Entry 7ADB (electron microscopy, 4.40 A resolution (low resolution: residue-level contacts below are approximate; hydrogen-bond / salt-bridge calls are withheld)); this record covers chains Y and K of the 15 polymer chains in the assembly.

# Chain Y
Protein: DNA-directed RNA polymerase subunit beta'
From: Escherichia coli
Notes: EC 2.7.7.6
Reference sequence: C3SIA2 (C3SIA2_ECOLX); residues 1-1407 here = UniProt positions 1-1407
Sequence (1416 residues; each row starts with the number of its first residue):
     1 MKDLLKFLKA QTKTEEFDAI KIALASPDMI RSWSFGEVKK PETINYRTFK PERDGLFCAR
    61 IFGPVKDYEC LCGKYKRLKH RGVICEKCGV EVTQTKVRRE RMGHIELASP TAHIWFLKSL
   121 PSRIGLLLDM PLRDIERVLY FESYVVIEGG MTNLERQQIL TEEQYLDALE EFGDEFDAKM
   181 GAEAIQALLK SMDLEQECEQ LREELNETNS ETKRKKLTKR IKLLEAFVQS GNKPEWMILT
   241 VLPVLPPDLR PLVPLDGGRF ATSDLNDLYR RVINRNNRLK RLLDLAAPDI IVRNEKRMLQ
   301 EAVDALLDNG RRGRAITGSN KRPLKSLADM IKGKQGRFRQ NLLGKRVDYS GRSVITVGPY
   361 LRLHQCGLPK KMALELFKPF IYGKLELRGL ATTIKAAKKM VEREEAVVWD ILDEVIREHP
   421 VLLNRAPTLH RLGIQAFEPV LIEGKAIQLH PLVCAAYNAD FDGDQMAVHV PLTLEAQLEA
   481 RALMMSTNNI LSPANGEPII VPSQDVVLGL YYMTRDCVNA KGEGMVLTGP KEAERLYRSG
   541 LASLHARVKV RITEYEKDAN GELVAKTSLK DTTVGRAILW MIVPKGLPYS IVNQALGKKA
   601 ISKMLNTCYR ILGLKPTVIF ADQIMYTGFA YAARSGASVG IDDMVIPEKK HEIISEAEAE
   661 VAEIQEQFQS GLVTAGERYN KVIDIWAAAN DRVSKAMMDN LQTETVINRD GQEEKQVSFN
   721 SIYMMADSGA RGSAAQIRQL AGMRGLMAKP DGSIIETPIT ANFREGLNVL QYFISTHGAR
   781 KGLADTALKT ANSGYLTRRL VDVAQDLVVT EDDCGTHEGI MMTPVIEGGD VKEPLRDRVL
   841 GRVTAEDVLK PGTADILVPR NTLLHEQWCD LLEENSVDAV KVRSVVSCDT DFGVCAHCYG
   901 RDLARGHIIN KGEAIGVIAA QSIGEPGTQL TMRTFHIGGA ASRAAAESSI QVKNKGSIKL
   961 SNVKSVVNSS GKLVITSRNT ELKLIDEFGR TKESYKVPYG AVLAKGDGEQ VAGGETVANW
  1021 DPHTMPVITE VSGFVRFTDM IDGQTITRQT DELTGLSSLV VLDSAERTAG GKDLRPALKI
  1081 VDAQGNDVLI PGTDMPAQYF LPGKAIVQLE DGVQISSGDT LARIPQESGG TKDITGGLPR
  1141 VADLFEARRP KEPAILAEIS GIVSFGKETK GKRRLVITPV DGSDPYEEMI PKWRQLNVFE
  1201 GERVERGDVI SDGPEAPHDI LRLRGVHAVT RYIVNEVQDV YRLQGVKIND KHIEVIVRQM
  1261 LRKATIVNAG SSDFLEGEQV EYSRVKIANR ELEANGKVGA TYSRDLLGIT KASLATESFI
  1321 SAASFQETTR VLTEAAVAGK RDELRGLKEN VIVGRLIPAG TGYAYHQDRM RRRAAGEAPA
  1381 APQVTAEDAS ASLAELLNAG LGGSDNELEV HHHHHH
Not modelled in the structure: 1-15, 1374-1416
Sequence notes: expression tag (1408-1416)
Ion coordination: Zn2+ site 1: Cys70, Cys72, Cys85, Cys88; Mg2+: Asp460, Asp462, Asp464 (shared with 1 residue of chain R); Zn2+ site 2: Cys814, Cys888, Cys895, Cys898
From the paper describing this entry:
  - mutagenesis - C72H, C85H, E86K: decreased growth in response to rhoY80C

# Chain K
Molecule: ntDNA
Sequence (50 nucleotides; each row starts with the number of its first residue; numbers below 1 keep their minus sign (DG-35 is residue -35)):
   -35 GGGCTGCGAA TAACGGCCGA GCAGCGTAGC ATTACTTGTG AGCGGATAAC
Not modelled in the structure: -35 to -19, -10 to -4, 13-14

# Chain Y / chain K interface
Pairs across the interface - 14 pairs, chain Y then chain K:
  Thr43(Y) - DG-15(K)
  Ile44(Y) - DA-16(K)
  Asn45(Y) - DA-16(K)
  Tyr46(Y) - DA-16(K)
  Leu120(Y) - DG6(K)
  Pro131(Y) - DG8(K)
  Arg270(Y) - DG-15(K)
  Arg270(Y) - DC-14(K)
  Arg271(Y) - DC-14(K)
  Asn274(Y) - DG-15(K)
  Asn274(Y) - DC-14(K)
  Lys321(Y) - DT-3(K)
  Arg1148(Y) - DT3(K)
  Arg1148(Y) - DG4(K)
Interface residues without a listed pair, chain Y (16 interface residues in all): Pro41, Glu42, Arg47, Pro121, Asp267
Interface residues without a listed pair, chain K (9 interface residues in all): DG-17

# Overview
16 residues of chain Y and 9 residues of chain K are in contact. The Zn2+ site 1 is built by Cys70(Y),
Cys72(Y), Cys85(Y) and Cys88(Y). Asp460(Y), Asp462(Y) and Asp464(Y) coordinate Mg2+. The paper reports that
C72H, C85H and E86K of chain Y reduce growth in response to rhoY80C.
Chain Y is DNA-directed RNA polymerase subunit beta' (Escherichia coli) and chain K is ntDNA; the structure,
Transcription termination intermediate complex 1 delta NusG, was determined by electron microscopy, deposited
together with 6Z9P, 6Z9Q, 6Z9R, 6Z9S, 6Z9T, 7ADC, 7ADD and 7ADE.
